Entry 7V9J (electron microscopy, 8.00 A resolution (low resolution: residue-level contacts below are approximate; hydrogen-bond / salt-bridge calls are withheld)); this record covers chains E and J of the 26 polymer chains in the assembly.

[Chain E]
Protein: Histone H3.1
From: Homo sapiens
UniProt: P68431 (H31_HUMAN); residues 0-135 here correspond to UniProt positions 1-136 (UniProt number = residue number + 1)
Chain sequence (136 residues; numbered 0 to 135; the number before each row is that of its first residue; numbering starts at 0):
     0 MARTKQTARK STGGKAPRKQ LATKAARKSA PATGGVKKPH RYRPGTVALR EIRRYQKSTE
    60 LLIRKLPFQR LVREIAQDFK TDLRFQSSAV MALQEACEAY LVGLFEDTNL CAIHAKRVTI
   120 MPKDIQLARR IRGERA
Disordered / not traced: 0-35
UniProt features mapped onto this chain:
  - modified residue: Arg2 (Asymmetric dimethylarginine), Thr3 (Phosphothreonine), Lys4 (Allysine), Gln5 (5-glutamyl dopamine), Thr6 (Phosphothreonine), Arg8 (Citrulline), Lys9 (N6,N6,N6-trimethyllysine), Ser10 (ADP-ribosylserine), Thr11 (Phosphothreonine), Lys14 (N6-(2-hydroxyisobutyryl)lysine), Arg17 (Asymmetric dimethylarginine), Lys18 (N6-(2-hydroxyisobutyryl)lysine), Lys23 (N6-(2-hydroxyisobutyryl)lysine), Arg26 (Citrulline), Lys27 (N6,N6,N6-trimethyllysine), Ser28 (ADP-ribosylserine), Lys36 (N6,N6,N6-trimethyllysine), Lys37 (N6-methyllysine), Tyr41 (Phosphotyrosine), Lys56 (N6,N6,N6-trimethyllysine) and 8 more in UniProt
  - lipidation: Lys18 (N6-decanoyllysine)

[Chain J]
Molecule: 408-nt DNA strand
From: Homo sapiens
Sequence (408 nucleotides; row label = number of the first residue in the row):
     1 CCCTAACCCT AACCCTAACC CTAACCCTAA CCCTAACCCT AACCCTAACC CTAACCCTAA
    61 CCCTAACCCT AACCCTAACC CTAACCCTAA CCCTAACCCT AACCCTAACC CTAACCCTAA
   121 CCCTAACCCT AACCCTAACC CTAACCCTAA CCCTAACCCT AACCCTAACC CTAACCCTAA
   181 CCCTAACCCT AACCCTAACC CTAACCCTAA CCCTAACCCT AACCCTAACC CTAACCCTAA
   241 CCCTAACCCT AACCCTAACC CTAACCCTAA CCCTAACCCT AACCCTAACC CTAACCCTAA
   301 CCCTAACCCT AACCCTAACC CTAACCCTAA CCCTAACCCT AACCCTAACC CTAACCCTAA
   361 CCCTAACCCT AACCCTAACC CTAACCCTAA CCCTAACCCT AACCCTAA
Disordered / not traced: 400-408

[How chain E and chain J interact]
Contacting residue pairs (20):
  Lys36(E) - DC271(J)
  Arg40(E) - DC193(J)
  Arg42(E) - DT196(J)
  Pro43(E) - DC195(J)
  Arg63(E) - DC187(J)
  Arg72(E) - DT178(J)
  Arg83(E) - DC177(J)
  Arg83(E) - DT178(J)
  Phe84(E) - DC177(J)
  Phe84(E) - DT178(J)
  Gln85(E) - DC177(J)
  Lys115(E) - DA198(J)
  Arg116(E) - DA198(J)
  Arg116(E) - DC199(J)
  Val117(E) - DA197(J)
  Val117(E) - DA198(J)
  Thr118(E) - DA198(J)
  Met120(E) - DA198(J)
  Met120(E) - DC199(J)
  Lys122(E) - DC199(J)
Also at the interface, not in a pair above, chain E (17 interface residues in all): Leu82, Ser86
Also at the interface, not in a pair above, chain J (13 interface residues in all): DC176, DA186, DA192

[In short]
17 residues of chain E face 13 of chain J across their interface.
Here chain E is Histone H3.1 and chain J is a 408-nt DNA strand, both from Homo sapiens. Entry 7V9J (Telomeric
trinucleosome) was determined by electron microscopy (same publication as 7V90, 7V96, 7V9C, 7V9K, 7V9S and
7VA4).
